Entry 9I3I (electron microscopy, 4.40 A resolution (low resolution: residue-level contacts below are approximate; hydrogen-bond / salt-bridge calls are withheld)); this record covers chains A and X of the 14 polymer chains in the assembly.

Chain A:
Protein: Origin recognition complex subunit 1
Organism: Saccharomyces cerevisiae S288C
Reference sequence: P54784 (ORC1_YEAST); numbering as in UniProt (aligned over 1-914)
Chain sequence (949 residues; row label = number of the first residue in the row; numbers below 1 keep their minus sign (Met-34 is residue -34)):
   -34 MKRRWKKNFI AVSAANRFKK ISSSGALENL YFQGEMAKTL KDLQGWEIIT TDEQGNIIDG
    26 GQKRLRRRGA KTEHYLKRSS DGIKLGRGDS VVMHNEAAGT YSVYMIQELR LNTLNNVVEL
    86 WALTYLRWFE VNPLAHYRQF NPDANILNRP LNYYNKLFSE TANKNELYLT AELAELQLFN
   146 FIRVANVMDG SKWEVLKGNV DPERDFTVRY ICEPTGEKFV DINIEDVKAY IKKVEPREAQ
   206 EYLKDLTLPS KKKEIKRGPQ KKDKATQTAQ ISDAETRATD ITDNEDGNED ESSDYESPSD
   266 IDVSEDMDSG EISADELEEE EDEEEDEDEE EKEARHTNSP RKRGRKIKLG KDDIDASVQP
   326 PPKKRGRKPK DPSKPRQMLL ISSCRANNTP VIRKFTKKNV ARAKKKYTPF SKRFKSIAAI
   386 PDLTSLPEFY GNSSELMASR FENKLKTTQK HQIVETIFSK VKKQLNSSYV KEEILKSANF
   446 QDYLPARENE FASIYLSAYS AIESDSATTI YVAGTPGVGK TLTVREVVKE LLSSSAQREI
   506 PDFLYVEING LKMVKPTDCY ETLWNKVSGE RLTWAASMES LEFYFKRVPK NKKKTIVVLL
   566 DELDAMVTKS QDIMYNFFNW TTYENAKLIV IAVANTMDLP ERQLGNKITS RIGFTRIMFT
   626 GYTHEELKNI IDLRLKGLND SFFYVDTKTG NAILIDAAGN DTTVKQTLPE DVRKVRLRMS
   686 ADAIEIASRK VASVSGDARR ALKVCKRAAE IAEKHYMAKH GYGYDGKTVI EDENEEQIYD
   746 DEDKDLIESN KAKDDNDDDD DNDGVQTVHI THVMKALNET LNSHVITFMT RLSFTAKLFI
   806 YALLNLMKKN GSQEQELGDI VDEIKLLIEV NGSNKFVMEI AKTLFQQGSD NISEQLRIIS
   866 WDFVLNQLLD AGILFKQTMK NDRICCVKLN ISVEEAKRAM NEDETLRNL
Unresolved in the structure: -34 to 354, 435-447, 661-675, 731-768
Construct notes: initiating methionine (-34); expression tag (-33 to 0)
Residues lining bound ligands: ATP (adenosine-5'-triphosphate): Ser432, Leu449, Thr480, Pro481, Gly482, Val483, Gly484, Lys485, Thr486, Leu487, Tyr627, Ile635, Arg639, Ala703, Arg704, Leu707

Chain X:
Molecule: 88-nt DNA strand
Sequence (88 nucleotides; row label = number of the first residue in the row):
     1 TGGTTTTTAT ATGTTTTGTT ATGTATTGTT TATTTTCCCT TGACTGACTG ACTGACTGAC
    61 TGACTGACTG ACTGACTGAC TGTATATA

How chain A and chain X interact:
Contacting residue pairs (8; chain A residue first):
  Lys362(A) - DA11(X)
  Lys362(A) - DT12(X)
  Tyr372(A) - DA9(X)
  Tyr372(A) - DT10(X)
  Lys520(A) - DA11(X)
  Thr538(A) - DT10(X)
  Trp539(A) - DA11(X)
  Ala540(A) - DT10(X)
Interface residues without a listed pair, chain A (8 interface residues in all): Phe360, Ala541
Interface residues without a listed pair, chain X (5 interface residues in all): DG13

Overview:
8 residues of chain A and 5 residues of chain X are in contact. Ligands of chain A: ATP.
Here chain A is Origin recognition complex subunit 1 (Saccharomyces cerevisiae S288C) and chain X is an 88-nt
DNA strand. Entry 9I3I (Cryo-EM structure of the MCM-ORC (MO) complex featuring an ORC2 regulatory domain
involved in cell cycle ...) was determined by electron microscopy together with 8RIF and 8RIG from the same
study.
